4LB2 - chain A; structure by X-ray diffraction, 2.80 A resolution.

[Chain A]
Protein: Serum albumin
Organism: Homo sapiens
UniProt: P02768 (ALBU_HUMAN); residues 1-585 here correspond to UniProt positions 25-609 (UniProt number = residue number + 24)
Chain sequence (585 residues; each row starts with the number of its first residue):
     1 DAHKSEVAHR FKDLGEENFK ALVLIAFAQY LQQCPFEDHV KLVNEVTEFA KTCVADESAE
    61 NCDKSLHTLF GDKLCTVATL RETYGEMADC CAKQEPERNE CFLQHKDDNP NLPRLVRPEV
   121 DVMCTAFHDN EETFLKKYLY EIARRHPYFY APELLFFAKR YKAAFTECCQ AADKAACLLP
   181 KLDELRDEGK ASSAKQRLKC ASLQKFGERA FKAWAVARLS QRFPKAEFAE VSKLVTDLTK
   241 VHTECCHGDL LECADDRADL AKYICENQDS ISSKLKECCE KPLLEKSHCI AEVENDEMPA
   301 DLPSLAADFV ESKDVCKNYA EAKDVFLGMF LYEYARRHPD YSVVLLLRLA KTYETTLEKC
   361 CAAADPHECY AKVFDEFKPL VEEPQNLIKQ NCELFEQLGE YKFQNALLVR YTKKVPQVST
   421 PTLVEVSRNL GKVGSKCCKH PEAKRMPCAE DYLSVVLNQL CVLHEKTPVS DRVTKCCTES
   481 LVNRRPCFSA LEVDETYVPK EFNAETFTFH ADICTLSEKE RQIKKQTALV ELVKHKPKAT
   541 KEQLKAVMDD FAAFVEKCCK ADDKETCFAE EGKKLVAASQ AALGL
Unresolved in the structure: 1-4, 583-585
Swiss-Prot annotation at these positions:
  - binding site (Cu cation): H3
  - binding site (Ca(2+)): E6, D13, E244, D249, E252, D255, D259
  - binding site (Zn(2+)): H67, H247, D249
  - binding site ((4Z,15Z)-bilirubin IXalpha): K240
  - site: K4 (Not glycated), K20 (Not glycated), K41 (Not glycated), K64 (Not glycated), K73 (Not glycated), K93 (Not glycated), K106 (Not glycated), K136 (Not glycated), K159 (Not glycated), K174 (Not glycated), K181 (Not glycated), K190 (Not glycated), K195 (Not glycated), K199 (Aspirin-acetylated lysine), K205 (Not glycated), K212 (Not glycated), K240 (Not glycated), K262 (Not glycated), K274 (Not glycated), K286 (Not glycated) and 18 more in UniProt
  - modified residue: S5 (Phosphoserine), S58 (Phosphoserine), S65 (Phosphoserine), T83 (Phosphothreonine), K205 (N6-succinyllysine), S273 (Phosphoserine), S419 (Phosphoserine), T420 (Phosphothreonine), T422 (Phosphothreonine), K436 (N6-succinyllysine), S489 (Phosphoserine), K519 (N6-succinyllysine), K534 (N6-methyllysine), K564 (N6-succinyllysine)
  - glycosylation: K12 (N-linked (Glc) (glycation) lysine), K51 (N-linked (Glc) (glycation) lysine), K137 (N-linked (Glc) (glycation) lysine), K162 (N-linked (Glc) (glycation) lysine), K199 (N-linked (Glc) (glycation) lysine), K225 (N-linked (Glc) (glycation) lysine), K233 (N-linked (Glc) (glycation) lysine), K276 (N-linked (Glc) (glycation) lysine), K281 (N-linked (Glc) (glycation) lysine), K313 (N-linked (Glc) (glycation) lysine), K317 (N-linked (Glc) (glycation) lysine), N318 (N-linked (GlcNAc...) asparagine), K323 (N-linked (Glc) (glycation) lysine), K351 (N-linked (Glc) (glycation) lysine), K378 (N-linked (Glc) (glycation) lysine), K413 (N-linked (Glc) (glycation) lysine), K439 (N-linked (Glc) (glycation) lysine), K444 (N-linked (Glc) (glycation) lysine), D494 (N-linked (GlcNAc...) asparagine), K525 (N-linked (Glc) (glycation) lysine) and 4 more in UniProt
Cystine bridges: C53-C62, C75-C91, C90-C101, C124-C169, C168-C177, C200-C246, C245-C253, C265-C279, C278-C289, C316-C361, C360-C369, C392-C438, C437-C448, C461-C477, C476-C487, C514-C559, C558-C567
Ligand contacts:
  - idarubicin (DM5), molecule 1: F36, L115, V116, R117, P118, K137, Y138, E141, I142, Y161
  - idarubicin (DM5), molecule 2: P118, V122, M123, A126, T133, F134, K137, Y138, Y161, F165

[In short]
Ligands of chain A: idarubicin. Curated annotation (UniProt) lists Cu cation-binding residue H3, 7
Ca2+-binding residues, 3 Zn2+-binding residues and (4Z,15Z)-bilirubin IXalpha-binding residue K240.
Chain A is Serum albumin (Homo sapiens); the structure, X-ray study of human serum albumin complexed with
idarubicin, was determined by X-ray diffraction (same publication as 4L8U, 4L9K, 4L9Q, 4LA0 and 4LB9).
